Entry 9CMR (X-ray diffraction, 3.30 A resolution); this record covers chain A.

Chain A:
Protein: E3 ubiquitin-protein ligase TOM1
Source organism: Saccharomyces cerevisiae
Notes: EC 2.3.2.26
UniProtKB: Q03280 (TOM1_YEAST); numbering as in UniProt (aligned over 2850-3261)
Amino-acid sequence (412 residues; row label = number of the first residue in the row):
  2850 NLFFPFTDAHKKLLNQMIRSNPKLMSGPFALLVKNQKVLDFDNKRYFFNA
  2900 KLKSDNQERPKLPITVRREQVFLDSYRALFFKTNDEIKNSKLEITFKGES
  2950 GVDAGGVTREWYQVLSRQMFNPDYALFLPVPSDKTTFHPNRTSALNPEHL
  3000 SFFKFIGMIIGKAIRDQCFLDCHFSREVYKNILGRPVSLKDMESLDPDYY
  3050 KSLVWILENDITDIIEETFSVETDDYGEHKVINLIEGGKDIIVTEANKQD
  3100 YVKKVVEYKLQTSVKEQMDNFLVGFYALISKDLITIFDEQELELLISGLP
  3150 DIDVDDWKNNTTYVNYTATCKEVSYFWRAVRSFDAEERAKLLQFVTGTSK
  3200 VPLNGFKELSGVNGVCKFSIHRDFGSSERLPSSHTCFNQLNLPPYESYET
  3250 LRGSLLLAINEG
Not modelled in the structure: 2904-2908
Differences from the reference sequence: conflict Gln-2885 (Pro in Q03280), Ala-2993 (Gly in Q03280), Leu-2994 (Ile in Q03280)
Swiss-Prot annotation at these positions:
  - active site: Cys-3235 (Glycyl thioester intermediate)
  - mutagenesis: Cys-3235 (C3235A: Loss of function. Induces a decrease in transcription activation)
What the authors report for this chain:
  - catalytic residues: Cys-3235 (citing earlier work)
  - conformationally variable residues (order/disorder transition): His-3078 to Ile-3091

Overview:
UniProt lists active-site residue Cys-3235 and one mutagenesis site. From the paper: the catalytic residue
Cys-3235; conformational variability at His-3078.
Chain A is E3 ubiquitin-protein ligase TOM1 (Saccharomyces cerevisiae); the structure, Saccharomyces
cerevisiae Tom1 HECT domain, was determined by X-ray diffraction together with 9EGK and 9ELD from the same
study.
